PDB entry 6ZSR | X-ray diffraction, 2.00 A resolution | chain AAA

== Chain AAA ==
Name: Beta-lactoglobulin
From: Bos taurus
Reference sequence: P02754 (LACB_BOVIN); residues 1-162 here correspond to UniProt positions 17-178 (UniProt number = residue number + 16)
Sequence (162 residues; numbered 1 to 162; the number before each row is that of its first residue):
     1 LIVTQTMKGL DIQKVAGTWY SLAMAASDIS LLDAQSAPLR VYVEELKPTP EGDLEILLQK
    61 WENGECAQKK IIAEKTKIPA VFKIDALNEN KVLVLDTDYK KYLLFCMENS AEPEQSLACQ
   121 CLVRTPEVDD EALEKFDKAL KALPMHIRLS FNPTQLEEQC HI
Disulfides: Cys66-Cys160, Cys106-Cys119
Bound ions: platinum (II) ion site 1: Met7 (together with ammonia); platinum (II) ion site 2 near His146 (its only coordinating residue here)
Small-molecule neighbours: ammonia (NH3): Met7, Asp96, Thr97

== Overview ==
Ligands of chain AAA: ammonia.
Chain AAA is Beta-lactoglobulin (Bos taurus); the structure, Crystal structure of the Cisplatin
beta-Lactoglobulin adduct formed after 72 h of soaking, was determined by X-ray diffraction (same publication
as 6ZSQ).
